PDB entry 4WKU | X-ray diffraction, 2.00 A resolution | chains A and B

Chain A:
Molecule: Acyl-homoserine lactone acylase PvdQ
From: Pseudomonas aeruginosa
Notes: EC 3.5.1.97
UniProtKB: Q9I194 (PVDQ_PSEAE); numbering as in UniProt (aligned over 28-192)
Sequence (165 residues; numbered 28 to 192; the number before each row is that of its first residue):
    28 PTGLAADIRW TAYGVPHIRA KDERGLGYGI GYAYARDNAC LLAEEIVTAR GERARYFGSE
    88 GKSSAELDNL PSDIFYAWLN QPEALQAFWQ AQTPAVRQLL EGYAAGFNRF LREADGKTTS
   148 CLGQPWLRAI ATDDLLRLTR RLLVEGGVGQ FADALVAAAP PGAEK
Unresolved in the structure: 28
Disulfide bonds: Cys67-Cys148

Chain B:
Molecule: Acyl-homoserine lactone acylase PvdQ
From: Pseudomonas aeruginosa
Notes: EC 3.5.1.97
UniProtKB: Q9I194 (PVDQ_PSEAE); numbering as in UniProt (aligned over 217-762)
Sequence (548 residues; row label = number of the first residue in the row):
   217 SNAIAVGSER SADGKGMLLA NPHFPWNGAM RFYQMHLTIP GRLDVMGASL PGLPVVNIGF
   277 SRHLAWTHTV DTSSHFTLYR LALDPKDPRR YLVDGRSLPL EEKSVAIEVR GADGKLSRVE
   337 HKVYQSIYGP LVVWPGKLDW NRSEAYALRD ANLENTRVLQ QWYSINQASD VADLRRRVEA
   397 LQGIPWVNTL AADEQGNALY MNQSVVPYLK PELIPACAIP QLVAEGLPAL QGQDSRCAWS
   457 RDPAAAQAGI TPAAQLPVLL RRDFVQNSND SAWLTNPASP LQGFSPLVSQ EKPIGPRARY
   517 ALSRLQGKQP LEAKTLEEMV TANHVFSADQ VLPDLLRLCR DNQGEKSLAR ACAALAQWDR
   577 GANLDSGSGF VYFQRFMQRF AELDGAWKEP FDAQRPLDTP QGIALDRPQV ATQVRQALAD
   637 AAAEVEKSGI PDGARWGDLQ VSTRGQERIA IPGGDGHFGV YNAIQSVRKG DHLEVVGGTS
   697 YIQLVTFPEE GPKARGLLAF SQSSDPRSPH YRDQTELFSR QQWQTLPFSD RQIDADPQLQ
   757 RLSIREAA
Sequence notes: expression tag (763-764)
Disulfide bonds: Cys433-Cys453, Cys555-Cys568
Glycans and other covalent adducts: hexyl(trihydroxy)borate(1-) (3QJ) linked to Ser217
Curated features (UniProtKB/Swiss-Prot):
  - active site: Ser217 (Nucleophile)

Chain A / chain B interface:
Contacting residue pairs (171; chain A residue first):
  Leu31(A) - Arg761(B)
  Leu31(A) - Glu762(B)  hydrogen bond (backbone-backbone)
  Leu31(A) - Ala764(B)  hydrophobic
  Ala32(A) - Ile760(B)
  Ala32(A) - Arg761(B)
  Ala33(A) - Leu758(B)
  Ala33(A) - Ser759(B)
  Ala33(A) - Ile760(B)  hydrogen bond (backbone-backbone)
  Asp34(A) - Arg757(B)  salt bridge
  Asp34(A) - Leu758(B)
  Asp34(A) - Ser759(B)  hydrogen bond
  Ile35(A) - Arg757(B)
  Ile35(A) - Leu758(B)  hydrogen bond (backbone-backbone)
  Arg36(A) - Asp746(B)  salt bridge
  Arg36(A) - Ile749(B)
  Arg36(A) - Leu755(B)
  Arg36(A) - Gln756(B)
  Arg36(A) - Arg757(B)
  Trp37(A) - Gln754(B)
  Trp37(A) - Leu755(B)
  Trp37(A) - Gln756(B)  hydrogen bond (backbone-backbone)
  Trp37(A) - Leu758(B)  hydrophobic
  Thr38(A) - Pro743(B)
  Thr38(A) - Ile749(B)
  Thr38(A) - Asp752(B)
  Ala39(A) - Asp752(B)  hydrogen bond (backbone-side chain)
  Tyr40(A) - Gln718(B)
  Tyr40(A) - His726(B)  hydrogen bond (backbone-side chain)
  Tyr40(A) - Asp729(B)
  Tyr40(A) - Gln730(B)
  Tyr40(A) - Leu733(B)
  Tyr40(A) - Gln740(B)  hydrogen bond
  Gly41(A) - Gln718(B)  hydrogen bond (backbone-side chain)
  Gly41(A) - His726(B)  hydrogen bond (backbone-side chain)
  Val42(A) - Gln250(B)
  Val42(A) - Met262(B)  hydrophobic
  Val42(A) - Gln718(B)
  Pro43(A) - Tyr249(B)
  Pro43(A) - Gln250(B)
  Pro43(A) - Met251(B)
  Pro43(A) - His252(B)  hydrogen bond (backbone-backbone)
  Pro43(A) - Gln718(B)
  His44(A) - His252(B)  hydrogen bond
  His44(A) - Met262(B)
  His44(A) - Pro743(B)
  His44(A) - Ile749(B)
  Ile45(A) - His252(B)  hydrogen bond (backbone-backbone)
  Ile45(A) - Leu253(B)
  Ile45(A) - Thr254(B)  hydrogen bond (backbone-backbone)
  Arg46(A) - Thr254(B)
  Arg46(A) - Arg757(B)
  Ala47(A) - Thr254(B)  hydrogen bond (backbone-backbone)
  Ala47(A) - Ile255(B)
  Ala47(A) - Pro256(B)
  Lys48(A) - Ile255(B)
  Asp49(A) - Ile255(B)
  Glu50(A) - Ile255(B)
  Glu50(A) - Arg258(B)  salt bridge
  Glu50(A) - Tyr379(B)  hydrogen bond
  Leu53(A) - Thr254(B)
  Leu53(A) - Leu259(B)  hydrophobic
  Tyr55(A) - Ile760(B)  hydrophobic
  Tyr55(A) - Arg761(B)
  Tyr55(A) - Glu762(B)  hydrogen bond
  Ile57(A) - Met251(B)  hydrophobic
  Ile57(A) - Leu253(B)  hydrophobic
  Ile57(A) - Pro270(B)
  Tyr59(A) - Leu758(B)  hydrophobic
  Tyr59(A) - Ile760(B)  hydrophobic
  Ala60(A) - Tyr249(B)  hydrogen bond (backbone-side chain)
  Tyr61(A) - Tyr249(B)  hydrophobic
  Tyr61(A) - Pro267(B)
  Asp64(A) - Tyr249(B)  hydrogen bond
  Asp64(A) - Ser719(B)  hydrogen bond (backbone-side chain)
  Asp64(A) - Ser720(B)
  Asn65(A) - Tyr249(B)
  Asn65(A) - Gln718(B)  hydrogen bond (side chain-backbone)
  Asn65(A) - Ser719(B)
  Asn65(A) - Ser720(B)  hydrogen bond
  Cys67(A) - Asp721(B)
  Leu68(A) - Gly244(B)
  Leu68(A) - Arg247(B)
  Leu68(A) - Ser720(B)
  Leu69(A) - Pro267(B)
  Leu69(A) - Gly268(B)
  Glu72(A) - Gly244(B)
  Glu72(A) - Ala245(B)
  Ala81(A) - Glu324(B)
  Ala81(A) - Val325(B)
  Ala81(A) - Arg326(B)  hydrogen bond (backbone-backbone)
  Arg82(A) - Glu324(B)  hydrogen bond (backbone-backbone)
  Arg82(A) - Arg326(B)
  Arg82(A) - Leu332(B)
  Gly85(A) - Arg326(B)
  Ser91(A) - Gly244(B)
  Leu97(A) - Ile323(B)  hydrophobic
  Leu97(A) - Val325(B)  hydrophobic
  Asp100(A) - Ile323(B)
  Ile101(A) - His337(B)
  Ala104(A) - Ile323(B)  hydrophobic
  Trp105(A) - Val339(B)
  Trp105(A) - Gln341(B)  hydrogen bond
  Trp105(A) - Pro346(B)  hydrophobic
  Leu106(A) - Leu369(B)  hydrophobic
  Gln108(A) - Lys319(B)
  Phe115(A) - Asn371(B)
  Phe115(A) - Thr372(B)
  Ala118(A) - Thr372(B)
  Gln119(A) - Thr372(B)  hydrogen bond (side chain-backbone)
  Thr120(A) - Gln376(B)  hydrogen bond
  Val123(A) - Leu375(B)  hydrophobic
  Val123(A) - Gln376(B)
  Leu126(A) - Pro270(B)  hydrophobic
  Leu126(A) - Tyr379(B)  hydrophobic
  Leu127(A) - Pro270(B)  hydrophobic
  Tyr130(A) - Gly268(B)
  Arg136(A) - Ile760(B)
  Arg136(A) - Arg761(B)  hydrogen bond (side chain-backbone)
  Arg136(A) - Glu762(B)
  Arg139(A) - Glu762(B)  salt bridge
  Gly143(A) - Arg723(B)  hydrogen bond (backbone-side chain)
  Lys144(A) - Arg723(B)
  Thr145(A) - Asp721(B)
  Thr146(A) - Asp721(B)
  Thr146(A) - Arg723(B)  hydrogen bond (backbone-side chain)
  Ser147(A) - Asp721(B)  hydrogen bond
  Ser147(A) - Arg723(B)  hydrogen bond
  Leu162(A) - Gly268(B)
  Thr166(A) - Leu269(B)
  Thr166(A) - Val374(B)
  Arg167(A) - Leu369(B)
  Arg168(A) - Ala245(B)
  Leu169(A) - Leu266(B)  hydrophobic
  Leu169(A) - Leu269(B)  hydrophobic
  Leu169(A) - Trp402(B)  hydrogen bond (backbone-side chain)
  Leu170(A) - Asn368(B)
  Leu170(A) - Asn371(B)
  Leu170(A) - Val374(B)  hydrophobic
  Leu170(A) - Pro401(B)  hydrophobic
  Leu170(A) - Trp402(B)  hydrogen bond (backbone-side chain)
  Val171(A) - Asp366(B)
  Val171(A) - Leu369(B)  hydrophobic
  Glu172(A) - Met246(B)
  Glu172(A) - Trp402(B)
  Gly173(A) - His291(B)
  Gly173(A) - Phe292(B)
  Gly173(A) - Trp402(B)
  Gly174(A) - Phe292(B)
  Gly174(A) - Asp366(B)
  Val175(A) - Leu364(B)  hydrophobic
  Val175(A) - Asp366(B)  hydrogen bond (backbone-side chain)
  Phe178(A) - Phe292(B)  hydrophobic
  Phe178(A) - Trp350(B)  hydrophobic
  Phe178(A) - Leu364(B)  hydrophobic
  Ala181(A) - Val348(B)
  Ala181(A) - Val349(B)  hydrogen bond (backbone-backbone)
  Ala181(A) - Trp350(B)
  Leu182(A) - Pro346(B)  hydrophobic
  Leu182(A) - Leu347(B)
  Val183(A) - His337(B)  hydrogen bond (backbone-side chain)
  Ala185(A) - Leu347(B)
  Ala185(A) - Val349(B)  hydrophobic
  Ala185(A) - Trp356(B)
  Ala186(A) - Trp356(B)
  Pro187(A) - Arg305(B)
  Pro187(A) - Tyr340(B)
  Pro187(A) - Trp356(B)
  Pro188(A) - Pro304(B)  hydrophobic
  Pro188(A) - Trp356(B)
  Pro188(A) - Asn357(B)
  Gly189(A) - Arg358(B)  hydrogen bond (backbone-side chain)
Also at the interface, not in a pair above, chain A (87 interface residues in all): Gly30, Gly78, Tyr83, Ser86, Ala122, Ala132, Leu165, Ala184, Ala190
Also at the interface, not in a pair above, chain B (85 interface residues in all): Val271, Leu294, Val321, Pro722, Ser724, Pro725, Ala763

Overview:
87 residues of chain A and 85 residues of chain B are in contact; the contacts include 38 hydrogen bonds and 4
salt bridges. Among the polar pairs are Asp34(A)-Arg757(B), Arg36(A)-Asp746(B) and Glu50(A)-Arg258(B). UniProt
lists active-site residue Ser217(B) on chain B.
Chain A is Acyl-homoserine lactone acylase PvdQ and chain B is Acyl-homoserine lactone acylase PvdQ, both from
Pseudomonas aeruginosa; the structure, n-Alkylboronic Acid Inhibitors Reveal Determinants of Ligand
Specificity in the Quorum-Quenching and Siderophore Biosynthetic Enzyme PvdQ, was determined by X-ray
diffraction, deposited together with 4WKS, 4WKT and 4WKV.
